Entry 6MA7 (X-ray diffraction, 2.09 A resolution); this record covers chain A.

# Chain A
Protein: Cytochrome P450 3A4
From: Homo sapiens
Notes: EC 1.14.14.-, 1.14.14.56, 1.14.14.55
Reference sequence: P08684 (CP3A4_HUMAN); residues 23-503 here = UniProt positions 23-503
Amino-acid sequence (487 residues; row label = number of the first residue in the row):
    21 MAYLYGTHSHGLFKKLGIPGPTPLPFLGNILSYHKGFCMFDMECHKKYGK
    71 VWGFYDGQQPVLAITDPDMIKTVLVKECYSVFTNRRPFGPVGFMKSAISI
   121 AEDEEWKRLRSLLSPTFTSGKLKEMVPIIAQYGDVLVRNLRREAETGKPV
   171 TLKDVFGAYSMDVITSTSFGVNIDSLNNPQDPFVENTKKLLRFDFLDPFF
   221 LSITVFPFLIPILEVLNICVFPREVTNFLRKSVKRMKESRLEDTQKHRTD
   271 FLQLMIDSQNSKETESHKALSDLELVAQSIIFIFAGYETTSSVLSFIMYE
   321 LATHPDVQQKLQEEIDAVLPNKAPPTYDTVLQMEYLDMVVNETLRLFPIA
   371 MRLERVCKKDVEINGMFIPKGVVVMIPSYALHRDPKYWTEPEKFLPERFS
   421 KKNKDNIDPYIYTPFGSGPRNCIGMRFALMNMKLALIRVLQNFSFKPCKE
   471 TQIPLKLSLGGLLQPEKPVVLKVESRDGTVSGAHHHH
Disordered / not traced: 21-25, 264-268, 282-285, 498-507
Differences from the reference sequence: initiating methionine (21); expression tag (22, 504-507); conflict Thr-269 (Val in P08684)
Ion coordination: heme Fe: Cys-442 (together with elazor)
Residues lining bound ligands:
  - heme (HEM): Arg-105, Ile-118, Ser-119, Trp-126, Arg-130, Phe-137, Phe-302, Ala-305, Gly-306, Thr-309, Val-313, Leu-364, Ile-369, Ala-370, Leu-373, Arg-375, Pro-434, Phe-435, Gly-436, Ser-437, Arg-440, Asn-441, Cys-442, Ile-443, Gly-444, Phe-447, Ala-448, Met-452
  - elazor (TPF; 2-(2,4-difluorophenyl)-1,3-di(1H-1,2,4-triazol-1-yl)propan-2-ol): Arg-105, Ser-119, Arg-212, Phe-304, Ala-305, Thr-309, Ile-369, Ala-370
What the authors report for this chain:
  - conformationally variable residues (side-chain flip): Arg-212
  - binding site for elazor: Arg-105, Arg-212, Phe-213, Thr-309, Ile-369, Ala-370, Leu-483
  - binding site for dimethyl sulfoxide: Ser-119
  - mutagenesis - S119A, R212A: unchanged binding to elazor
  - mutagenesis - S119A: abolished binding to PMSA

# Summary
Chain A binds heme and elazor. From the paper: a binding site for elazor at Arg-105, Arg-212 and Phe-213 among
others; S119A abolishes binding to PMSA.
Chain A is Cytochrome P450 3A4 (Homo sapiens); the structure, Human CYP3A4 bound to an inhibitor fluconazole,
was determined by X-ray diffraction, deposited together with 6MA6 and 6MA8.
